PDB entry 5A2P | X-ray diffraction, 2.50 A resolution | chains C and H of the 4 polymer chains in the assembly

Chain C:
Name: Syntenin-1
Source organism: Rattus norvegicus
Notes: fragment: pdz domain, residues 112-274
UniProt: Q9JI92 (SDCB1_RAT); residues 112-274 here = UniProt positions 112-274
Amino-acid sequence (163 residues; each row starts with the number of its first residue):
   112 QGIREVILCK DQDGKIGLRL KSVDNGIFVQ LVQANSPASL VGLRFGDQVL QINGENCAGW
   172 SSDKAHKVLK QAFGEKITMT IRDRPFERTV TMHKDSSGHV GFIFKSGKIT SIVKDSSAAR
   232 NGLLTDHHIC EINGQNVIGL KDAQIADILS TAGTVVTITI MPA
Unresolved in the structure: 112

Chain H:
Name: Syndecan-4
UniProt: P34901 (SDC4_RAT); residues 1-8 here correspond to UniProt positions 195-202 (UniProt number = residue number + 194)
Amino-acid sequence (8 residues; numbered 1 to 8; the number before each row is that of its first residue):
     1 APTNEFYA

How chain C and chain H interact:
Contacting residue pairs (19; chain C residue first):
  His210(C) - Tyr7(H)
  His210(C) - Ala8(H)
  Val211(C) - Ala8(H)  hydrogen bond (backbone-backbone)
  Gly212(C) - Ala8(H)  hydrogen bond (backbone-backbone)
  Phe213(C) - Phe6(H)
  Phe213(C) - Tyr7(H)
  Phe213(C) - Ala8(H)  hydrogen bond (backbone-backbone)
  Ile214(C) - Glu5(H)
  Ile214(C) - Phe6(H)
  Ile214(C) - Tyr7(H)  hydrophobic
  Phe215(C) - Glu5(H)
  Phe215(C) - Phe6(H)  hydrogen bond (backbone-backbone)
  Lys216(C) - Thr3(H)  hydrogen bond (side chain-backbone)
  Lys216(C) - Asn4(H)
  Val224(C) - Tyr7(H)  hydrophobic
  Asp253(C) - Phe6(H)
  Ala254(C) - Phe6(H)  hydrophobic
  Ala257(C) - Phe6(H)  hydrophobic
  Leu260(C) - Ala8(H)  hydrophobic

Summary:
12 residues of chain C and 6 residues of chain H are in contact; the contacts include 5 hydrogen bonds. Polar
pairs include Lys216(C)-Thr3(H), Val211(C)-Ala8(H) and Gly212(C)-Ala8(H).
Chain C is Syntenin-1 (Rattus norvegicus) and chain H is Syndecan-4; the structure, The complex structure of
pdz domains in syntenin-1 with 4L peptide, was determined by X-ray diffraction.
